PDB entry 6TYF | X-ray diffraction, 3.80 A resolution | chains D and G of the 9 polymer chains in the assembly

== Chain D ==
Protein: DNA-directed RNA polymerase subunit beta'
Organism: Mycobacterium tuberculosis
Notes: EC 2.7.7.6
Reference sequence: A0A045J9E2 (A0A045J9E2_MYCTX); residues 1-1316 here = UniProt positions 1-1316
Sequence (1316 residues; each row starts with the number of its first residue):
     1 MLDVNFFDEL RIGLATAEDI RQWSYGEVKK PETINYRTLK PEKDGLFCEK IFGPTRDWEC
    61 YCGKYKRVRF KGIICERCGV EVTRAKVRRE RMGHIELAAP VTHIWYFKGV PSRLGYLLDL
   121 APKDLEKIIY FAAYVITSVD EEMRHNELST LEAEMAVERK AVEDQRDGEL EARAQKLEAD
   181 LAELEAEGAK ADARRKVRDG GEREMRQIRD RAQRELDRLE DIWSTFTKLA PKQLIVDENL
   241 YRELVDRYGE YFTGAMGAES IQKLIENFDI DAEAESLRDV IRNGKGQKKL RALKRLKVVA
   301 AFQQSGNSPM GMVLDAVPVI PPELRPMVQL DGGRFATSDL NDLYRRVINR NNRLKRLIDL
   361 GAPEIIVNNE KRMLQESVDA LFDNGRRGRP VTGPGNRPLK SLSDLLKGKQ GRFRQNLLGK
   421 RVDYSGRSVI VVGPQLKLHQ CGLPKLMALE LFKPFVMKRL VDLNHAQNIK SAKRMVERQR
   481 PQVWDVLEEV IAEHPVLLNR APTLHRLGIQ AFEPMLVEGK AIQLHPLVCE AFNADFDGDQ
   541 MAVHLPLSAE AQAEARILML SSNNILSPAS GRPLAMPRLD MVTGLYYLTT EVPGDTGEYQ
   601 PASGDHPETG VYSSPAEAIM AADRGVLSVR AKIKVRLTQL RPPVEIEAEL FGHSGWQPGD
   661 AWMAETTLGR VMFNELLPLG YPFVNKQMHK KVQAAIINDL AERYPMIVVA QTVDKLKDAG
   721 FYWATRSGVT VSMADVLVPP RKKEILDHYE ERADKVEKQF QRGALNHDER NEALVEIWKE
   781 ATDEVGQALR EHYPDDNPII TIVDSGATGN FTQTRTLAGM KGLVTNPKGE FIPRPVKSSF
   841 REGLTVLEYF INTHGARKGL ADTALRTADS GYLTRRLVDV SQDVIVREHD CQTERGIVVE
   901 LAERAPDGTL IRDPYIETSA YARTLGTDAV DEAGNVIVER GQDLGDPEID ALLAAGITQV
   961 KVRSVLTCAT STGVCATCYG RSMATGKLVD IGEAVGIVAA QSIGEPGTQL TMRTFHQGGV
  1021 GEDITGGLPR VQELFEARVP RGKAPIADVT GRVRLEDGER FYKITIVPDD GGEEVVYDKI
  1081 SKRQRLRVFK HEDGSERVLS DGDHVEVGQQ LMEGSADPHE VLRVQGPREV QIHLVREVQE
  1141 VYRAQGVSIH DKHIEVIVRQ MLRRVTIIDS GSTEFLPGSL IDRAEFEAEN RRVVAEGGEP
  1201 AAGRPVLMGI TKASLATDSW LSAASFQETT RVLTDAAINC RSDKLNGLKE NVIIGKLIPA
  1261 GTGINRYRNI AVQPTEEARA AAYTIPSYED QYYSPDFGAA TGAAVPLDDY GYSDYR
Not modelled in the structure: 1-5, 1012-1025, 1282-1316

== Chain G ==
Molecule: 19-nt DNA strand
Sequence (19 nucleotides; each row starts with the number of its first residue):
     4 GCATCCGTGA ATCGAGGGT

== Chain D / chain G interface ==
Pairs across the interface - 23 pairs, chain D then chain G:
  Lys-108(D) / DC9(G)  phosphate contact
  Lys-108(D) / DG10(G)  phosphate contact
  Val-110(D) / DG10(G)  sugar contact
  Gln-287(D) / DG4(G)  hydrogen bond to the phosphate
  Arg-291(D) / DG4(G)  hydrogen bond to the base
  Arg-291(D) / DC5(G)  base contact
  Arg-386(D) / DG10(G)  phosphate contact
  Arg-386(D) / DT11(G)  salt bridge to the phosphate
  Lys-407(D) / DT11(G)  salt bridge to the phosphate
  Lys-409(D) / DT15(G)  salt bridge to the phosphate
  Arg-414(D) / DA13(G)  salt bridge to the phosphate
  Arg-414(D) / DT15(G)  salt bridge to the phosphate
  Arg-421(D) / DG17(G)  salt bridge to the phosphate
  Arg-427(D) / DG17(G)  hydrogen bond to the sugar
  Ala-501(D) / DC16(G)  sugar contact
  Ala-868(D) / DA14(G)  sugar contact
  Gly-871(D) / DA14(G)  sugar contact
  Tyr-872(D) / DG12(G)  sugar contact
  Tyr-872(D) / DA13(G)  sugar contact
  Gln-1227(D) / DG12(G)  sugar contact
  Glu-1228(D) / DT11(G)  phosphate contact
  Glu-1228(D) / DG12(G)  hydrogen bond to the phosphate
  Thr-1230(D) / DT11(G)  hydrogen bond to the phosphate
Also at the interface, not in a pair above, chain D (20 interface residues in all): Pro-502, Thr-867, Thr-1229

== Summary ==
Chain D and chain G form an interface of 20 and 11 residues respectively, with 5 hydrogen bonds and 6 salt
bridges. Among the polar pairs are Arg-291(D)/DG4(G), Arg-427(D)/DG17(G) and Gln-287(D)/DG4(G).
Chain D is DNA-directed RNA polymerase subunit beta' (Mycobacterium tuberculosis) and chain G is a 19-nt DNA
strand; the structure, Crystal structure of MTB sigma L transcription initiation complex with 6 nt long RNA
primer, was determined by X-ray diffraction, deposited together with 6KQD, 6KQE, 6KQF, 6KQG, 6KQH, 6KQL and 6
further entries.
